Entry 5X4Z (X-ray diffraction, 7.80 A resolution (low resolution: residue-level contacts below are approximate; hydrogen-bond / salt-bridge calls are withheld)); this record covers chains C and J of the 12 polymer chains in the assembly.

[Chain C]
Molecule: RNA polymerase II third largest subunit B44, part of central core
Organism: Komagataella phaffii (strain GS115 / ATCC 20864)
UniProt: C4R7L2 (C4R7L2_KOMPG); residue numbers follow UniProt; this construct covers 1-304
Chain sequence (304 residues; row label = number of the first residue in the row):
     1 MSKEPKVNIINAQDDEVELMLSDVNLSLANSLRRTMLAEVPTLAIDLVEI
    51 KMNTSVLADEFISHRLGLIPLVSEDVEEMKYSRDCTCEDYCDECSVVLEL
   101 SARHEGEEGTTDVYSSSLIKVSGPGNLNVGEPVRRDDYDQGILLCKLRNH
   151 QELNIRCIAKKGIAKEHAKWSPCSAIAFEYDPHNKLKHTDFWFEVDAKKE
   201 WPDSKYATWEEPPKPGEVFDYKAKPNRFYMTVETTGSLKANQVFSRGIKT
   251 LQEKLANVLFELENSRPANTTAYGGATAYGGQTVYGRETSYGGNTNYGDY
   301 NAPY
Not modelled in the structure: 1, 108-109, 269-304
Metal / ion sites: Zn2+: Cys-85, Cys-87, Cys-91, Cys-94

[Chain J]
Molecule: RNA polymerase subunit ABC10-beta, common to RNA polymerases I, II, and III
Organism: Komagataella phaffii (strain GS115 / ATCC 20864)
UniProt: C4R009 (C4R009_KOMPG); residue numbers follow UniProt; this construct covers 1-72
Chain sequence (72 residues; numbered 1 to 72; the number before each row is that of its first residue):
     1 MIIPVRCFSCGKVVGDKWDAYLRLLEEGKQEGDALDELKLKRYCCRRMVL
    51 THVDLIEKFLRYNPLEKKDFDS
Not modelled in the structure: 31-32, 65-72
Metal / ion sites: Zn2+: Cys-7, Cys-10, Cys-44, Cys-45

[How chain C and chain J interact]
Pairs across the interface (39):
  Thr-54(C) / Pro-64(J)
  Val-56(C) / Phe-59(J)
  Leu-57(C) / Met-1(J)
  Phe-61(C) / Met-1(J)
  Arg-65(C) / Ile-2(J)
  Arg-65(C) / Ile-3(J)
  Arg-65(C) / Pro-4(J)
  Arg-65(C) / Val-5(J)
  Leu-68(C) / Val-5(J)
  Leu-68(C) / Arg-6(J)
  Asp-136(C) / Asp-16(J)
  Gly-141(C) / Asp-16(J)
  Ile-142(C) / Val-13(J)
  Ile-142(C) / Gly-15(J)
  Ile-142(C) / Asp-16(J)
  Leu-143(C) / Ile-2(J)
  Leu-143(C) / Ile-3(J)
  Leu-143(C) / Gly-15(J)
  Cys-145(C) / Ile-2(J)
  Lys-146(C) / Asp-54(J)
  Lys-146(C) / Ile-56(J)
  Lys-146(C) / Glu-57(J)
  Lys-146(C) / Leu-60(J)
  Leu-147(C) / Leu-60(J)
  Arg-148(C) / Leu-60(J)
  Arg-148(C) / Tyr-62(J)
  Arg-148(C) / Asn-63(J)
  Gln-151(C) / Leu-60(J)
  Ser-171(C) / Arg-6(J)
  Ser-174(C) / Cys-10(J)
  Ser-174(C) / Gly-11(J)
  Ser-174(C) / Lys-12(J)
  Ser-174(C) / Arg-42(J)
  Ala-175(C) / Cys-10(J)
  Ala-175(C) / Arg-42(J)
  Glu-233(C) / Lys-12(J)
  Glu-233(C) / Arg-42(J)
  Thr-235(C) / Arg-6(J)
  Thr-235(C) / Val-13(J)
Interface residues without a listed pair, chain C (25 interface residues in all): Ile-69, Pro-70, Thr-110, Leu-144, Lys-169
Interface residues without a listed pair, chain J (22 interface residues in all): Arg-61

[Overview]
Chain C and chain J form an interface of 25 and 22 residues respectively. Cys-85(C), Cys-87(C), Cys-91(C) and
Cys-94(C) coordinate Zn2+.
Chain C is RNA polymerase II third largest subunit B44, part of central core and chain J is RNA polymerase
subunit ABC10-beta, common to RNA polymerases I, II, and III, both from Komagataella phaffii (strain GS115 /
ATCC 20864); the structure, RNA Polymerase II from Komagataella Pastoris (Type-1 crystal), was determined by
X-ray diffraction together with 5X50 and 5X51 from the same study.
